7KI7 - chains A and B; structure by X-ray diffraction, 1.75 A resolution.

# Chain A
Molecule: Tryptophan synthase alpha chain
Organism: Salmonella typhimurium (strain LT2 / SGSC1412 / ATCC 700720)
Notes: EC 4.2.1.20
UniProtKB: P00929 (TRPA_SALTY); residue numbers follow UniProt; this construct covers 1-268
Amino-acid sequence (268 residues; numbered 1 to 268; the number before each row is that of its first residue):
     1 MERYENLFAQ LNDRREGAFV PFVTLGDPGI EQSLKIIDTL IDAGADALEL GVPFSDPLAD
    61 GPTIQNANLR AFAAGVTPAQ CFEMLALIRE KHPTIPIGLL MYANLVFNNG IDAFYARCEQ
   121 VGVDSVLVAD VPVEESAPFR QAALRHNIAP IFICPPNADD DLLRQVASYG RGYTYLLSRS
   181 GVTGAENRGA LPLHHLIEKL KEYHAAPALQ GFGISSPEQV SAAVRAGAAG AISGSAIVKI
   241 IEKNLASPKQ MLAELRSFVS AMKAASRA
Unresolved in the structure: 189-192
Ligand contacts: F9F (2-({[4-(trifluoromethoxy)phenyl]sulfonyl}amino)ethyl dihydrogen phosphate): Phe22, Glu49, Ala59, Asp60, Ile64, Leu100, Leu127, Ala129, Ile153, Tyr175, Leu177, Arg179, Thr183, Gly184, Ala185, Phe212, Gly213, Ile214, Ile232, Ser233, Gly234, Ser235

# Chain B
Molecule: Tryptophan synthase beta chain
Organism: Salmonella typhimurium (strain LT2 / SGSC1412 / ATCC 700720)
Notes: EC 4.2.1.20
UniProtKB: P0A2K1 (TRPB_SALTY); numbering as in UniProt (aligned over 1-397)
Amino-acid sequence (397 residues; each row starts with the number of its first residue):
     1 MTTLLNPYFG EFGGMYVPQI LMPALNQLEE AFVSAQKDPE FQAQFADLLK NYAGRPTALT
    61 KCQNITAGTR TTLYLKREDL LHGGAHKTNQ VLGQALLAKR MGKSEIIAET GAGQHGVASA
   121 LASALLGLKC RIYMGAKDVE RQSPNVFRMR LMGAEVIPVH SGSATLTDAC NEALRDWSGS
   181 YETAHYMLGT AAGPHPYPTI VREFQRMIGE ETKAQILDKE GRLPDAVIAC VGGGSNAIGM
   241 FADFINDTSV GLIGVEPGGH GIETGEHGAP LKHGRVGIYF GMKAPMMQTA DGQIEESYSI
   301 SAGLDFPSVG PQHAYLNSIG RADYVSITDD EALEAFKTLC RHEGIIPALE SSHALAHALK
   361 MMREQPEKEQ LLVVNLSGRG DKDIFTVHDI LKARGEI
Unresolved in the structure: 1, 397
Sequence notes: engineered mutation Thr167 (Lys in P0A2K1)
Bound ions: Cs+ site 1: Thr66, Thr69, Thr71; Cs+ site 2: Val231, Gly232, Glu256, Gly268, Phe306, Ser308
Ligand contacts: KOU ((E)-N-({3-hydroxy-2-methyl-5-[(phosphonooxy)methyl]pyridin-4-yl}methylidene)-L-serine): Ala85, His86, Lys87, Thr110, Gly111, Ala112, Gly113, Gln114, His115, Leu166, Gly189, Thr190, Cys230, Val231, Gly232, Gly233, Gly234, Ser235, Asn236, Ala302, Gly303, Leu304, Ala348, Glu350, Ser377, Gly378, Lys382

# Chain A / chain B interface
Contacting residue pairs (65):
  Pro53(A) - Gln293(B)  hydrogen bond (backbone-side chain)
  Phe54(A) - Gly292(B)
  Phe54(A) - Gln293(B)
  Ser55(A) - Gln293(B)  hydrogen bond (backbone-side chain)
  Ser55(A) - Ile294(B)  hydrogen bond (side chain-backbone)
  Asp56(A) - Thr167(B)
  Asp56(A) - Asp168(B)
  Asp56(A) - Asn171(B)  hydrogen bond
  Asp56(A) - Tyr279(B)  hydrogen bond
  Asp56(A) - Ile294(B)
  Pro57(A) - Arg175(B)  hydrogen bond (backbone-side chain)
  Leu58(A) - Pro18(B)
  Leu58(A) - Asn171(B)
  Leu58(A) - Arg175(B)
  Asp60(A) - Arg175(B)  hydrogen bond (backbone-side chain)
  Gln65(A) - Ser161(B)  hydrogen bond
  Gln65(A) - Arg175(B)
  Leu69(A) - Gly162(B)
  Phe72(A) - Gln293(B)
  Thr77(A) - Asp291(B)
  Pro78(A) - Asp291(B)
  Pro78(A) - Gln293(B)
  Ala103(A) - Ile278(B)  hydrophobic
  Asn104(A) - Gly277(B)
  Asn104(A) - Ile278(B)  hydrogen bond (side chain-backbone)
  Asn104(A) - Gln288(B)  hydrogen bond
  Asn104(A) - Gly292(B)  hydrogen bond (side chain-backbone)
  Asn104(A) - Ile294(B)
  Leu105(A) - Asp291(B)
  Leu105(A) - Gly292(B)
  Phe107(A) - Val276(B)
  Phe107(A) - Ile278(B)  hydrophobic
  Asn108(A) - Arg275(B)  hydrogen bond
  Asn108(A) - Gln288(B)
  Asn108(A) - Ala290(B)  hydrogen bond (side chain-backbone)
  Asn108(A) - Asp291(B)  hydrogen bond (side chain-backbone)
  Asn108(A) - Gly292(B)
  Ala129(A) - Pro18(B)
  Asp130(A) - Tyr16(B)
  Asp130(A) - Val17(B)  hydrogen bond (backbone-backbone)
  Asp130(A) - Pro18(B)
  Pro132(A) - Met15(B)
  Pro132(A) - Val17(B)
  Pro132(A) - Gln19(B)
  Pro132(A) - Met22(B)  hydrophobic
  Val133(A) - Gln19(B)  hydrogen bond (backbone-side chain)
  Glu134(A) - Gln19(B)  hydrogen bond
  Glu134(A) - Met22(B)
  Glu135(A) - Tyr8(B)  hydrogen bond
  Glu135(A) - Gly14(B)
  Glu135(A) - Met15(B)  hydrogen bond (side chain-backbone)
  Glu135(A) - Tyr16(B)
  Pro155(A) - Gln19(B)
  Pro155(A) - Ile20(B)  hydrophobic
  Pro156(A) - Ile20(B)
  Asn157(A) - Ile20(B)  hydrogen bond (side chain-backbone)
  Asn157(A) - Pro23(B)
  Asn157(A) - Tyr181(B)  hydrogen bond
  Leu162(A) - Gln19(B)
  Ser180(A) - Ile20(B)
  Ser180(A) - Ser178(B)
  Ser180(A) - Gly179(B)
  Gly181(A) - Ser178(B)  hydrogen bond (backbone-backbone)
  Gly181(A) - Gly179(B)
  Val182(A) - Arg175(B)
Interface residues without a listed pair, chain A (35 interface residues in all): Ala59, Val131, Phe139, Ile153, Leu177
Interface residues without a listed pair, chain B (36 interface residues in all): Thr2, Glu172, Leu174, Lys283, Met286, Thr289

# Summary
35 residues of chain A and 36 residues of chain B are in contact; the contacts include 22 hydrogen bonds.
Polar pairs include Pro53(A)-Gln293(B), Ser55(A)-Gln293(B) and Ser55(A)-Ile294(B). Bound to chain A: compound
F9F. Chain B binds compound KOU.
Chain A is Tryptophan synthase alpha chain and chain B is Tryptophan synthase beta chain, both from Salmonella
typhimurium (strain LT2 / SGSC1412 / ATCC 700720); the structure, The external aldimine crystal structure of
the beta-K167T mutant Tryptophan Synthase at 1.75 Angstrom resolution in ..., was determined by X-ray
diffraction.
